1GX8 - chain A; structure by X-ray diffraction, 2.40 A resolution.

Chain A:
Molecule: Beta-lactoglobulin
From: Bos taurus
UniProtKB: P02754 (LACB_BOVIN); residues 1-162 here correspond to UniProt positions 17-178 (UniProt number = residue number + 16)
Chain sequence (162 residues; numbered 1 to 162; the number before each row is that of its first residue):
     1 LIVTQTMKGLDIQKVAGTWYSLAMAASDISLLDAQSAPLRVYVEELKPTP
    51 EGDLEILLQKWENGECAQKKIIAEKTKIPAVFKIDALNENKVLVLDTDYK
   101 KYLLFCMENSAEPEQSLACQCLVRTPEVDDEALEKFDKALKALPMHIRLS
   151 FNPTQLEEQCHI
Unresolved in the structure: 1
Disulfide bonds: Cys-66/Cys-160, Cys-106/Cys-119
Ligand contacts: retinol (RTL): Leu-39, Val-41, Ile-56, Leu-58, Glu-62, Lys-69, Ile-71, Val-92, Phe-105, Met-107, Ala-118, Gln-120

In short:
Bound to chain A: retinol.
Chain A is Beta-lactoglobulin (Bos taurus); the structure, Bovine beta-lactoglobulin complexed with retinol,
trigonal lattice Z, was determined by X-ray diffraction, deposited together with 1GX9 and 1GXA.
